Entry 2BDP (X-ray diffraction, 1.80 A resolution); this record covers chains P and A of the 3 polymer chains in the assembly.

== Chain P ==
Molecule: 9-nt DNA strand
Sequence (9 nucleotides; numbered 8 to 16; the number before each row is that of its first residue):
     8 GCATGATGC

== Chain A ==
Molecule: Protein (DNA polymerase I)
Source organism: Geobacillus stearothermophilus
Reference sequence: P52026 (DPO1_BACST); aligned to UniProt positions 297-876 over residues 297-876 (the alignment contains insertions or deletions, so no single offset holds)
Amino-acid sequence (580 residues; row label = number of the first residue in the row):
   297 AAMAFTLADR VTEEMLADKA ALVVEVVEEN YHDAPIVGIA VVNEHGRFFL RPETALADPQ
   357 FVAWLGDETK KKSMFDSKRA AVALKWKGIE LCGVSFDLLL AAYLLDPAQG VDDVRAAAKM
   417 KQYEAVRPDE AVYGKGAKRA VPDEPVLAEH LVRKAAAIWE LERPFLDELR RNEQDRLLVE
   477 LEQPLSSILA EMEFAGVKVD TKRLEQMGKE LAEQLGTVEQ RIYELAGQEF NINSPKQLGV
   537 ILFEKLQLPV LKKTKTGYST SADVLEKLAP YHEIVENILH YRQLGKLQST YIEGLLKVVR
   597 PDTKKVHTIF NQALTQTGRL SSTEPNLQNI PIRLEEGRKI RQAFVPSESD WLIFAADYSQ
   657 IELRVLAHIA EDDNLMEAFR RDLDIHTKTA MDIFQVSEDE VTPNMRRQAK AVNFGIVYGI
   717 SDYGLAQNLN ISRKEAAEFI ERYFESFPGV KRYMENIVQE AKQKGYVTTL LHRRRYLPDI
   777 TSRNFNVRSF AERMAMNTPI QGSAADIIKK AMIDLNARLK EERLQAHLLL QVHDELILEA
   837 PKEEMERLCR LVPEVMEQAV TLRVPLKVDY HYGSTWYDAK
Construct notes: conflict Ala-298 (Lys in P52026), Arg-411 (Ala in P52026), Glu-456 (Ala in P52026), Lys-505 (Glu in P52026), Gly-512 (Arg in P52026), Thr-550 (Ser in P52026), His-823 (Arg824 in P52026)

== Interface between chain P and chain A ==
Contacting residue pairs (28):
  DA10(P) / Lys-551(A)  hydrogen bond to the phosphate
  DT11(P) / Thr-550(A)  hydrogen bond to the phosphate
  DT11(P) / Lys-551(A)  salt bridge to the phosphate
  DG12(P) / Thr-556(A)  hydrogen bond to the phosphate
  DG12(P) / Ser-557(A)  hydrogen bond to the phosphate
  DG12(P) / Arg-578(A)  hydrogen bond to the phosphate
  DG12(P) / Lys-582(A)  base contact
  DA13(P) / Ala-558(A)  hydrogen bond to the phosphate
  DA13(P) / Arg-578(A)  salt bridge to the phosphate
  DA13(P) / Lys-582(A)  hydrogen bond to the base
  DT14(P) / Gln-579(A)  phosphate contact
  DT14(P) / Lys-582(A)  sugar contact
  DT14(P) / Tyr-587(A)  hydrogen bond to the sugar
  DT14(P) / Asn-625(A)  hydrogen bond to the base
  DT14(P) / Pro-627(A)  phosphate contact
  DG15(P) / Arg-615(A)  base contact
  DG15(P) / Gln-624(A)  sugar contact
  DG15(P) / Asn-625(A)  sugar contact
  DG15(P) / Ile-626(A)  sugar contact
  DG15(P) / Pro-627(A)  phosphate contact
  DG15(P) / Ile-628(A)  hydrogen bond to the phosphate
  DG15(P) / Arg-629(A)  salt bridge to the phosphate
  DC16(P) / Arg-615(A)  hydrogen bond to the base
  DC16(P) / Ile-628(A)  phosphate contact
  DC16(P) / Arg-629(A)  salt bridge to the phosphate
  DC16(P) / Val-828(A)  sugar contact
  DC16(P) / His-829(A)  sugar contact
  DC16(P) / Asp-830(A)  phosphate contact
Also at the interface, not in a pair above, chain A (24 interface residues in all): Ser-555, Leu-575, Leu-630, Arg-637, Tyr-714

== In short ==
Chain P and chain A form an interface of 7 and 24 residues respectively, with 11 hydrogen bonds and 4 salt
bridges. Polar contacts include DA13(P)/Lys-582(A), DT14(P)/Asn-625(A) and DC16(P)/Arg-615(A).
Chain P is a 9-nt DNA strand and chain A is Protein (DNA polymerase I) (Geobacillus stearothermophilus); the
structure, Crystal structure of bacillus DNA polymerase I fragment complexed to 9 base pairs of duplex DNA,
was determined by X-ray diffraction (same publication as 3BDP and 4BDP).
